Entry 4WCL (X-ray diffraction, 1.85 A resolution); this record covers chain A.

[Chain A]
Name: Conserved hypothetical secreted protein
Organism: Helicobacter pylori
UniProt: B5ZAD9 (B5ZAD9_HELPG); numbering as in UniProt (aligned over 23-438)
Chain sequence (439 residues; each row starts with the number of its first residue; numbering starts at 0):
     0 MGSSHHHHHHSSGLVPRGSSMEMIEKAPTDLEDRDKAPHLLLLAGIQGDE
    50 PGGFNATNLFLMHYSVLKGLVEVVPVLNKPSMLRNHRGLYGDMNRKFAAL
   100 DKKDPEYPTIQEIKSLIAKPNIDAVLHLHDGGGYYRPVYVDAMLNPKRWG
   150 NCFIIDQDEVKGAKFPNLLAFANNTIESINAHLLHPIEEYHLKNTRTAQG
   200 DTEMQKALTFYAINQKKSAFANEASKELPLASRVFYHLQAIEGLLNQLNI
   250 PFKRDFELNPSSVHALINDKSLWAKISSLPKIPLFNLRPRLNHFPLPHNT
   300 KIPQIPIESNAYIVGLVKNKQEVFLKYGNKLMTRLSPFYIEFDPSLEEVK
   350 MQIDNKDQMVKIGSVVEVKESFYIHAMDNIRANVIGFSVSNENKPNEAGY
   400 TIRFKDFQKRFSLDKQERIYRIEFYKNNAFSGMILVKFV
Unresolved in the structure: 0-18, 389-392
Construct notes: initiating methionine (0); expression tag (1-22)
Metal / ion sites: Zn2+ site 1: Gln46, Glu49, His128; Zn2+ site 2: His62, Asp254; Zn2+ site 3 near Met358 (its only coordinating residue here)
Residues lining bound ligands: 2,6-diaminopimelic acid (API): Asn93, Arg94, His126, His128, Trp148, Ile153, Asp155, Met203, Ala206, Leu207, Thr208, Ala220, Glu222
From the paper describing this entry:
  - Zn2+ coordination: Gln46, Glu49, His128
  - conformationally variable residues (side-chain flip): Gln46, His128
  - binding site for 2,6-diaminopimelic acid: Gln46, Asp91, Asn93, Arg94, His126, His128, Trp148, Ile153, Met203, Thr208, Glu222
  - contacts within the chain: Gln46-Asp91 (hydrogen bond)
  - mutagenesis - Q46H: decreased catalytic activity on Bis-tris-buffered system
  - mutagenesis - Q46A, Q46H (10-fold): decreased catalytic activity on phosphate
  - mutagenesis - Q46A: abolished catalytic activity on Bis-tris buffer
  - mutagenesis - Q46E: abolished catalytic activity
  - specificity-determining residues: Thr208
  - catalytic residues: Arg86 (proposed by the authors, not directly observed)

[Overview]
Chain A binds 2,6-diaminopimelic acid. Gln46, Glu49 and His128 coordinate Zn2+ site 1. His62 and Asp254
coordinate Zn2+ site 2. The paper reports the catalytic residue Arg86; Q46A and Q46H reduce catalytic activity
on phosphate.
Chain A is Conserved hypothetical secreted protein (Helicobacter pylori); the structure, Crystal Structure of
product bound Cell Shape Determinant protein Csd4 from Helicobacter pylori, was determined by X-ray
diffraction (same publication as 4WCK, 4WCM and 4WCN).
